PDB entry 6UOM | X-ray diffraction, 2.05 A resolution | chains T and A of the 4 polymer chains in the assembly

[Chain T]
Molecule: 16-nt DNA strand
Sequence (16 nucleotides; each row starts with the number of its first residue):
     1 CCGACAGCGC ATCAGC

[Chain A]
Protein: DNA polymerase beta
Source organism: Homo sapiens
Notes: EC 2.7.7.7, 4.2.99.-
Reference sequence: P06746 (DPOLB_HUMAN); numbering as in UniProt (aligned over 1-335)
Sequence (335 residues; numbered 1 to 335; the number before each row is that of its first residue):
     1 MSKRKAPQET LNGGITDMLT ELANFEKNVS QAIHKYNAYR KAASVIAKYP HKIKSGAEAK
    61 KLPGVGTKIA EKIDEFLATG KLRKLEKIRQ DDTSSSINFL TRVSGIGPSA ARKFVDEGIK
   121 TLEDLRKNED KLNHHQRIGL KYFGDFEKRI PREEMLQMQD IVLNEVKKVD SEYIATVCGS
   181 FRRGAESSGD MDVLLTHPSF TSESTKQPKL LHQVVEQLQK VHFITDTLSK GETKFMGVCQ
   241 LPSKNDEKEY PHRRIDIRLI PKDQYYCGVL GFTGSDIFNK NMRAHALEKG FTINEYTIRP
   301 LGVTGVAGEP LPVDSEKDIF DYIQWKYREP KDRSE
Disordered / not traced: 1-9
Sequence notes: engineered mutation Gly271 (Tyr in P06746)
Ion coordination: Na+ site 1: Lys60, Leu62, Val65 (shared with 1 residue of chain D); Na+ site 2: Thr101, Val103, Ile106 (shared with 1 residue of chain P); Na+ site 3 near Asp145 (its only coordinating residue here); Mn2+ site 1: Asp190, Asp192 (together with 8-oxo-guanosine-5'-triphosphate)
Ligand contacts:
  - 8-oxo-guanosine-5'-triphosphate (8GT): Arg149, Gly179, Ser180, Arg183, Ser188, Gly189, Asp190, Asp192, Gly271, Phe272, Thr273, Gly274, Ser275, Asp276, Asn279
  - 2',3'-dideoxycytidine-5'-monophosphate (DOC): Asp190, Arg254, Asp256
Swiss-Prot annotation at these positions:
  - region: Arg183 to Asp192 (DNA-binding)
  - active site: Lys72 (Nucleophile)
  - binding site (K(+)): Lys60, Leu62, Val65, Thr101, Val103, Ile106
  - binding site (Na(+)): Lys60, Leu62, Val65, Thr101, Val103, Ile106
  - binding site (dATP): Arg149, Ser180, Arg183, Gly189, Asp190
  - binding site (dCTP): Arg149, Ser180, Arg183, Gly189, Asp190
  - binding site (dGTP): Arg149, Ser180, Arg183, Gly189, Asp190, Asp192
  - binding site (dTTP): Arg149, Ser180, Arg183, Gly189, Asp190
  - binding site (Mg(2+)): Asp190, Asp192, Asp256
  - modified residue: Lys72 (N6-acetyllysine), Arg83 (Omega-N-methylarginine), Arg152 (Omega-N-methylarginine)
  - cross-link (Glycyl lysine isopeptide (Lys-Gly)): Lys41 (interchain with G-Cter in ubiquitin), Lys61 (interchain with G-Cter in ubiquitin), Lys81 (interchain with G-Cter in ubiquitin)
  - natural variant: Leu22 (L22P: Found in a gastric cancer sample; uncertain significance), Tyr39 (Y39C: Found in a gastric cancer sample; uncertain significance), Gly118 (G118V: Decreased DNA-directed DNA polymerase activity), Arg137 (R137Q: Decreased function in base-excision repair), Arg149 (R149I: Decreased DNA-directed DNA polymerase activity), Asp160 (D160N: Found in a gastric cancer sample; uncertain significance), Cys239 (C239R: Found in a gastric cancer sample; uncertain significance), Lys289 (K289M: Found in a colon cancer sample; uncertain significance), Asn294 (N294D: Found in a gastric cancer sample; uncertain significance), Glu295 (E295K: Found in a gastric cancer sample; uncertain significance)
  - mutagenesis: Phe25 (F25W: No effect on 5'-dRP lyase activity. Decreased ssDNA binding), His34 (H34G: Decreased 5'-dRP lyase activity. Decreased ssDNA binding), Lys35 (K35A: Decreased 5'-dRP lyase activity. Decreased ssDNA binding. Loss of 5'-dRP lyase activity; when associated with A-68 and A-72. Decreased ssDNA binding; when associated with A-68 and A-72 ...), Tyr39 (Y39F: No effect on 5'-dRP lyase activity; Y39Q: Abolishes DNA polymerase and 5'-dRP lyase activity), Lys41 (K41R: Abolishes ubiquitination; when associated with R-61 and R-81), Lys60 (K60A: Decreased 5'-dRP lyase activity. Decreased ssDNA binding), Lys61 (K61R: Abolishes ubiquitination; when associated with R-41 and R-81), Lys68 (K68A: No effect on 5'-dRP lyase activity. Decreased ssDNA binding. Loss of 5'-dRP lyase activity; when associated with A-35 and A-72. Decreased ssDNA binding; when associated with A-35 and A-72 ...), Glu71 (E71Q: No effect on 5'-dRP lyase activity. No effect on structure shown by circular dichroism. No effect on ssDNA binding), Lys72 (K72A: Severely reduced 5'-dRP lyase activity. Does not affect ssDNA binding. Loss of 5'-dRP lyase activity; when associated with A-35 and A-68. Decreased ssDNA binding ...), Glu75 (E75A: Slightly decreased 5'-dRP lyase activity. Decreased ssDNA binding. No effect on structure shown by circular dichroism), Lys81 (K81R: Abolishes ubiquitination; when associated with R-41 and R-61), 5 further mutagenesis entries in UniProt
What the authors report for this chain:
  - mutagenesis - Y271G (40-fold): increased catalytic activity on r8-oxo-GTP:dA
  - binding site for 8-oxo-guanosine-5'-triphosphate: Gly271, Asn279
  - mutagenesis - Y271G: unchanged catalytic activity on opposite dC

[Interface between chain T and chain A]
Pairs across the interface (26):
  DC5(T) with His34(A), stacking on the base
  DA6(T) with Lys280(A), salt bridge to the phosphate; Arg283(A), hydrogen bond to the base; Ala284(A), sugar contact; Leu287(A), phosphate contact
  DG7(T) with Arg283(A), hydrogen bond to the sugar; Leu287(A), phosphate contact; Thr292(A), hydrogen bond to the phosphate; Ile293(A), sugar contact; Asn294(A), phosphate contact
  DC8(T) with Asn294(A), hydrogen bond to the phosphate; Glu295(A), sugar contact; Tyr296(A), phosphate contact
  DG9(T) with Thr233(A), phosphate contact; Lys234(A), hydrogen bond to the base; Arg258(A), sugar contact; Tyr296(A), hydrogen bond to the phosphate
  DC10(T) with Ser229(A), phosphate contact; Lys230(A), hydrogen bond to the phosphate; Gly231(A), phosphate contact; Glu232(A), hydrogen bond to the phosphate; Thr233(A), hydrogen bond to the phosphate; Lys234(A), hydrogen bond to the phosphate
  DA11(T) with Ser229(A), sugar contact; Lys230(A), hydrogen bond to the phosphate
  DT12(T) with Asn133(A), phosphate contact
Other interface residues (no listed pair), chain A (21 interface residues in all): His134, Asn279, Arg299

[Overview]
8 residues of chain T face 21 of chain A across their interface, with 11 hydrogen bonds, 1 salt bridge and 1
aromatic stacking contact. Polar contacts include DA6(T)-Arg283(A), DG9(T)-Lys234(A) and DG7(T)-Arg283(A). The
paper reports a binding site for 8-oxo-guanosine-5'-triphosphate at Gly271(A) and Asn279(A); Y271G of chain A
increases catalytic activity on r8-oxo-GTP:dA.
Here chain T is a 16-nt DNA strand and chain A is DNA polymerase beta (Homo sapiens). Entry 6UOM (Y271G DNA
polymerase beta ternary complex with templating adenine and incoming r8-oxo-GTP) was determined by X-ray
diffraction, deposited together with 6UOK and 6UOL.
